PDB entry 4RS5 | X-ray diffraction, 3.81 A resolution | chains E and G of the 15 polymer chains in the assembly

# Chain E
Molecule: Capsid protein VP3
From: Enterovirus A71
UniProtKB: F6KTB0 (F6KTB0_9ENTO); residues 1-242 here correspond to UniProt positions 324-565 (UniProt number = residue number + 323)
Sequence (242 residues; each row starts with the number of its first residue):
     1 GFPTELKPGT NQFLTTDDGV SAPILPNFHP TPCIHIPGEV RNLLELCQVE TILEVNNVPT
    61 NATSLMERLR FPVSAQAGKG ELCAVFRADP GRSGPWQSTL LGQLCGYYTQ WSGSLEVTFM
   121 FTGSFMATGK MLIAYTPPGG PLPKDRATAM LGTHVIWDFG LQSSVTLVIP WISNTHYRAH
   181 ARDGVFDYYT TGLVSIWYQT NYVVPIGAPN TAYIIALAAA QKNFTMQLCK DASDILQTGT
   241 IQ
Not modelled in the structure: 175-189, 239-242
Construct notes: engineered mutation Gln227 (Lys550 in F6KTB0)

# Chain G
Molecule: Capsid protein VP1
From: Enterovirus A71
UniProtKB: F6KTB0 (F6KTB0_9ENTO); the construct has insertions or renumbered stretches relative to UniProt, so the offset changes along the chain: 1-100 = UniProt 566-665; 117-313 = UniProt 666-862
Sequence (313 residues; row label = number of the first residue in the row):
     1 GDRVADVIES SIGDSVSRAL THALPAPTGQ NTQVSSHRLD TGKVPALQAA EIGASSNASD
    61 ESMIETRCVL NSHSTAETTL DSFFSRAGLV GEIDLPLEGT SVKRGTSVGM KPSPRPTNPN
   121 GYANWDIDIT GYAQMRRKVE LFTYMRFDAE FTFVACTPTG EVVPQLLQYM FVPPGAPKPD
   181 SRESLAWQTA TNPSVFVKLS DPPAQVSVPF MSPASAYQWF YDGYPTFGEH KQEKDLEYGA
   241 CPNNMMGTFS VRTVGTSKSK YPLVVRIYMR MKHVRAWIPR PMRNQNYLFK ANPNYAGNSI
   301 KPTGASRTAI TTL
Not modelled in the structure: 1-72, 99-118
Construct notes: insertion (101-116)

# Interface between chain E and chain G
Residue-residue contacts - 9 pairs, chain E then chain G:
  Leu25(E) - Arg86(G)
  Asn27(E) - Ala76(G)
  Asn27(E) - Glu77(G)
  Asn27(E) - Asp81(G)
  Asn27(E) - Ser82(G)
  Phe28(E) - Glu77(G)
  His29(E) - Ser74(G)
  His29(E) - Ala76(G)
  His29(E) - Glu77(G)  hydrogen bond (backbone-side chain)

# Summary
Chain E and chain G form an interface of 4 and 6 residues respectively, with 1 hydrogen bond. Its one
hydrogen-bonded contact is His29(E)-Glu77(G).
Chain E is Capsid protein VP3 and chain G is Capsid protein VP1, both from Enterovirus A71; the structure,
Crystal structure of an uncoating intermediate of a EV71 recombinant virus, was determined by X-ray
diffraction together with 4RQP and 4RR3 from the same study.
